6TMB - chain A; structure by X-ray diffraction, 1.50 A resolution.

[Chain A]
Molecule: Beta-lactamase class B VIM-2
Organism: Pseudomonas aeruginosa
UniProtKB: Q9K2N0 (Q9K2N0_PSEAI); the author numbering skips numbers that UniProt does not, so the offset changes along the chain: -1 to 45 = UniProt 1-47; 47-64 = UniProt 48-65; 66-100 = UniProt 66-100; 102-107 = UniProt 101-106; 6 more segments
Sequence (266 residues; numbered -1 to 300; 36 numbers in that range are skipped by the numbering (no residue carries them; nothing is unmodelled there); the number before each row is that of its first residue; numbers below 1 keep their minus sign (Met-1 is residue -1)):
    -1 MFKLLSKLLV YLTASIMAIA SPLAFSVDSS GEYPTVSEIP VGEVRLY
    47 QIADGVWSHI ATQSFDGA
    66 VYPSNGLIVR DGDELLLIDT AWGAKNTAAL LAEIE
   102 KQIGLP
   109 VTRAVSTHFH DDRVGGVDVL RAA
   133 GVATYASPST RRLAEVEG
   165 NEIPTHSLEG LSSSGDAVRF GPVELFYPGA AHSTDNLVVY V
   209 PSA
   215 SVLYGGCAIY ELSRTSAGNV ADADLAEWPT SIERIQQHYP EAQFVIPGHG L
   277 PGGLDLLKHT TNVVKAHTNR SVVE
Disordered / not traced: -1 to 29, 296-300
Metal / ion sites: Zn2+ site 1: His116, His118, His196 (together with hydroxide ion); Zn2+ site 2: Asp120, Cys221, His263 (together with hydroxide ion); Zn2+ site 3: His170, His285
Residues lining bound ligands: hydroxide ion (OH): His116, His118, Asp120, His196, Cys221, His263

[Overview]
Bound to chain A: hydroxide ion. His116, His118 and His196 form the Zn2+ site 1. The Zn2+ site 2 is built by
Asp120, Cys221 and His263.
Chain A is Beta-lactamase class B VIM-2 (Pseudomonas aeruginosa); the structure, VIM-2_1di-Triazole inhibitors
with promising inhibitor effects against antibiotic resistance metallo-beta-lactamases, was determined by
X-ray diffraction (same publication as 6TMA, 6TM9 and 6TMC).
